8I9T - chains C1 and LC of the 55 polymer chains in the assembly; structure by electron microscopy, 3.60 A resolution.

== Chain C1 ==
Molecule: 3341-nt RNA strand
Organism: Chaetomium thermophilum
Sequence (3341 nucleotides; numbered 1 to 3341; the number before each row is that of its first residue):
     1 GGUUGACCUCGGAUCAGGUAGGAGGACCCGCUGAACUUAAGCAUAUCAAU
    51 AAGCGGAGGAAAAGAAACCAACAGGGAUUGCCCUAGUAACGGCGAGUGAA
   101 GCGGCAACAGCUCAAAUUUGAAAGCUGGCUUCGGCCCGCGUUGUAAUUUG
   151 GAGAGGAUGCUUUGGGCGAGGCUCCUUCUGAGUUCCCUGGAACGGGACGC
   201 CACAGAGGGUGAGAGCCCCGUAUAGUUGGAAGCCAAGCCUGUGUAAAGCU
   251 CCUUCGACGAGUCGAGUAGUUUGGGAAUGCUGCUCAAAAUGGGAGGUAAA
   301 UUUCUUCUAAAGCUAAAUACCGGCCAGAGACCGAUAGCGCACAAGUAGAG
   351 UGAUCGAAAGAUGAAAAGCACUUUGAAAAGAGGGUUAAAUAGCACGUGAA
   401 AUUGUUGAAAGGGAAGCGCUUGUGACCAGACUUGCGCCCGGCGGAUCAUC
   451 CGGUGUUCUCACCGGUGCACUCCGCCGGGCUCAGGCCAGCAUCGGUUCUG
   501 GCGGGGGGAUAAAGGCCCAGGGAAUGUGGCUCCUCCGGGAGUGUUAUAGC
   551 CCUGGGUGUAAUACCCUCGCCGGGACCGAGGACCGCGCUCUGCAAGGAUG
   601 CUGGCGUAAUGGUCACCAGCGACCCGUCUUGAAACACGGACCAAGGAGUC
   651 AAGGUUUUGCGCGAGUGUUUGGGUGUAAAACCCGCACGCGUAAUGAAAGU
   701 GAACGUAGGUGAGAGCUUCGGCGCAUCAUCGACCGAUCCUGAUGUAUUCG
   751 GAUGGAUUUGAGUAGGAGCGUUAAGCCUUGGACCCGAAAGAUGGUGAACU
   801 AUGCUUGGAUAGGGUGAAGCCAGAGGAAACUCUGGUGGAGGCUCGCAGCG
   851 GUUCUGACGUGCAAAUCGAUCGUCAAAUCUGAGCAUGGGGGCGAAAGACU
   901 AAUCGAACCAUCUAGUAGCUGGUUACCGCCGAAGUUUCCCUCAGGAUAGC
   951 AGUGUCGACCUUCAGUUUUAUGAGGUAAAGCGAAUGAUUAGGGACUCGGG
  1001 GGCGAUUUUUAGCCUUCAUCCAUUCUCAAACUUUAAAUAUGUAAGAAGCC
  1051 CUUGUUACUUAACUGAACGUGGGCAUUCGAAUGUAUCGACACUAGUGGGC
  1101 CAUUUUUGGUAAGCAGAACUGGCGAUGCGGGAUGAACCGAACGCGGGGUU
  1151 AAGGUGCCGGAGUGGACGCUCAUCAGACACCACAAAAGGCGUUAGUACAU
  1201 CUUGACAGCAGGACGGUGGCCAUGGAAGUCGGAAUCCGCUAAGGACUGUG
  1251 UAACAACUCACCUGCCGAAUGUACUAGCCCUGAAAAUGGAUGGCGCUCAA
  1301 GCGUCCCACCCAUACCCCGCCCUCAGGGUAGAAACGAUGCCCUGAGGAGU
  1351 AGGCGGCCGUGGAGGUCAGUGACGAAGCCUAGGGCGUGAGCCCGGGUCGA
  1401 ACGGCCUCUAGUGCAGAUCUUGGUGGUAGUAGCAAAUACUUCAAUGAGAA
  1451 CUUGAAGGACCGAAGUGGGGAAAGGUUCCAUGUGAACAGCGGUUGGACAU
  1501 GGGUUAGUCGAUCCUAAGCCAUAGGGAAGUUCCGUUUCAAAGGGGCACUC
  1551 GUGCCCCGUGUGGCGAAAGGGAAGCCGGUUAAUAUUCCGGCACCUGGAUG
  1601 UGGGUUUUGCGCGGCAACGCAACUGAACGCGGAGACGACGGCGGGGGCCC
  1651 CGGGCAGAGUUCUCUUUUCUUCUUAACGGUCUAUCACCCUGGAAACAGUU
  1701 UGUCUGGAGAUAGGGUUUAAUGGCCGGAAGAGCCCGACACUUCUGUCGGG
  1751 UCCGGUGCGCUCUCGACGUCCCUUGAAAAUCCGCGGGAGGGAAUAAUUCU
  1801 CACGCCAGGUCGUACUCAUAACCGCAGCAGGUCCCCAAGGUGAACAGCCU
  1851 CUGGUUGAUAGAACAAUGUAGAUAAGGGAAGUCGGCAAAAUAGAUCCGUA
  1901 ACUUCGGGAAAAGGAUUGGCUCUAAGGGUUGGGCACGUUGGGCUUUGGGC
  1951 GGACGCCCUGGGAGCAGAGGGCCUCUAGCCGGGCAACCGGCCGGCGGCCC
  2001 UCAGCACCCGGGGUUGAAGCCCUUAGCAGGCUUCGGCCGUCCGGCGUGCG
  2051 GUUAACAACCAACUUAGAACUGGUACGGACAGGGGGAAUCUGACUGUCUA
  2101 AUUAAAACAUAGCAUUGCGAUGGCCAGAAAGUGGUGUUGACGCAAUGUGA
  2151 UUUCUGCCCAGUGCUCUGAAUGUCAAAGUGAAGAAAUUCAACCAAGCGCG
  2201 GGUAAACGGCGGGAGUAACUAUGACUCUCUUAAGGUAGCCAAAUGCCUCG
  2251 UCAUCUAAUUAGUGACGCGCAUGAAUGGAUUAACGAGAUUCCCACUGUCC
  2301 CUAUCUACUAUCUAGCGAAACCACAGCCAAGGGAACGGGCUUGGCAAAAU
  2351 CAGCGGGGAAAGAAGACCCUGUUGAGCUUGACUCUAGUUUGACAUUGUGA
  2401 AAAGACAUAGGAGGUGUAGAAUAGGUGGGAGCUUCGGCGCCAGUGAAAUA
  2451 CCACUACUCCUAUUGUUUUUUUACUUAUUCAAUGAAGCGGGGCUGGACUU
  2501 GCGUCCAACUUCUGGAGUUAAGGUCCUUCGCGGGCCGACCCGGGUUGAAG
  2551 ACAUUGUCAGGUGGGGAGUUUGGCUGGGGCGGCACAUCUGUUAAACCAUA
  2601 ACGCAGGUGUCCUAAGGGGGGCUCAUGGAGAACAGAAAUCUCCAGUAGAA
  2651 CAAAAGGGUAAAAGUCCCCUUGAUUUUGAUUUUCAGUGUGAAUACAAACC
  2701 AUGAAAGUGUGGCCUAUCGAUCCUUUAGUCCCUCGAAAUUUGAGGCUAGA
  2751 GGUGCCAGAAAAGUUACCACAGGGAUAACUGGCUUGUGGCGGCCAAGCGU
  2801 UCAUAGCGACGUCGCUUUUUGAUCCUUCGAUGUCGGCUCUUCCUAUCAUA
  2851 CCGAAGCAGAAUUCGGUAAGCGUUGGAUUGUUCACCCACUAAUAGGGAAC
  2901 GUGAGCUGGGUUUAGACCGUCGUGAGACAGGUUAGUUUUACCCUACUGAU
  2951 GAACUCGUCGCAAUGGUAAUUCAGCUUAGUACGAGAGGAACCGCUGAUUC
  3001 AGAUAAUUGGUUUUUGCGGUUGUCCGACCGGGCAGUGCCGCGAAGCUACC
  3051 AUCUGCUGGAUAAUGGCUGAACGCCUCUAAGUCAGAAUCCAUGCCAGAAC
  3101 GCGACGAUACUACCCGCACGUUGUAGACGUAUAAGAAUAGGCUCCGGCCU
  3151 CGUAUCCUAGCAGGCGAUUCCUCCGCCGGCCUCGAAGUGGCCGUCGGUAA
  3201 UUCGCGUAUUGCAAUUUAGACACGCGCGGGAUCAAAUCCUUUGCAGACGA
  3251 CUUAGAUGUGCGAAAGGGUCCUGUAAGCAGUAGAGUAGCCUUGUUGUUAC
  3301 GAUCUGCUGAGGGUAAGCCCUCCUUCGCCUAGAUUUCCCAG
Unresolved in the structure: 1-2, 800-905, 987-1028, 1438-1854, 1887-2083, 2093-2283, 2359-2362, 2485-2545, 2571-2721, 2753-2756, 2822-2828, 2904-2914, 2937-2940, 3110-3111, 3121-3123, 3215-3217, 3338-3341

== Chain LC ==
Name: 60S ribosomal protein L4-like protein
Organism: Chaetomium thermophilum
UniProt: G0SFC3 (G0SFC3_CHATD); residue numbers follow UniProt; this construct covers 1-365
Sequence (365 residues; each row starts with the number of its first residue):
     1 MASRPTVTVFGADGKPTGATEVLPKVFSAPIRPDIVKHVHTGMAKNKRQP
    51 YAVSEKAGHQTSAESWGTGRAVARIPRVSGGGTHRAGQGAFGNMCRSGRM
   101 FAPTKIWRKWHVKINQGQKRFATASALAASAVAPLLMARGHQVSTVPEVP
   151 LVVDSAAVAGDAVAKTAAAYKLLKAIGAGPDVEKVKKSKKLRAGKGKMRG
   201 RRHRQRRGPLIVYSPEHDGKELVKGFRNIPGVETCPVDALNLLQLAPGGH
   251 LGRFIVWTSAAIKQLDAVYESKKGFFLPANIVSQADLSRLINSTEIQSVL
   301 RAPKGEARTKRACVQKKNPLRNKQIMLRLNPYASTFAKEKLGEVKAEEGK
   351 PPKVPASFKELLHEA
Unresolved in the structure: 1-3

== Chain C1 / chain LC interface ==
Contacting residue pairs (274; chain C1 residue first):
  A202(C1) - Thr166(LC)  base contact
  A202(C1) - Asn228(LC)  hydrogen bond to the base
  C203(C1) - Ala164(LC)  sugar contact
  C203(C1) - Lys165(LC)  salt bridge to the phosphate
  C203(C1) - Thr166(LC)  phosphate contact
  C203(C1) - Lys224(LC)  base contact
  A204(C1) - Arg227(LC)  salt bridge to the phosphate
  A204(C1) - Asn228(LC)  phosphate contact
  G205(C1) - Lys186(LC)  base contact
  G205(C1) - Asn228(LC)  hydrogen bond to the sugar
  G205(C1) - Pro230(LC)  base contact
  G208(C1) - Arg202(LC)  salt bridge to the phosphate
  A328(C1) - Gln49(LC)  base contact
  G329(C1) - Gln49(LC)  sugar contact
  G329(C1) - Tyr51(LC)  base contact
  G329(C1) - Arg199(LC)  phosphate contact
  A330(C1) - Ala44(LC)  hydrogen bond to the base
  A330(C1) - Lys45(LC)  base contact
  A330(C1) - Arg48(LC)  base contact
  A330(C1) - Gln49(LC)  hydrogen bond to the phosphate
  A330(C1) - Arg201(LC)  sugar contact
  C331(C1) - Tyr51(LC)  sugar contact
  C331(C1) - Arg199(LC)  salt bridge to the phosphate
  C331(C1) - Arg201(LC)  salt bridge to the phosphate
  C332(C1) - Arg199(LC)  salt bridge to the phosphate
  G333(C1) - Lys195(LC)  phosphate contact
  G333(C1) - Met198(LC)  base contact
  G333(C1) - Arg199(LC)  salt bridge to the phosphate
  U335(C1) - Arg96(LC)  hydrogen bond to the sugar
  A336(C1) - Arg96(LC)  phosphate contact
  A336(C1) - Ser97(LC)  hydrogen bond to the phosphate
  C338(C1) - Val53(LC)  phosphate contact
  C338(C1) - Ser54(LC)  hydrogen bond to the phosphate
  C338(C1) - Ala57(LC)  phosphate contact
  C338(C1) - Gln60(LC)  hydrogen bond to the sugar
  G339(C1) - Ala57(LC)  phosphate contact
  G339(C1) - Gly58(LC)  hydrogen bond to the phosphate
  G339(C1) - Gln60(LC)  phosphate contact
  A347(C1) - Thr83(LC)  hydrogen bond to the base
  G348(C1) - Gly82(LC)  hydrogen bond to the sugar
  G348(C1) - Thr83(LC)  hydrogen bond to the base
  A349(C1) - Gly82(LC)  sugar contact
  C355(C1) - Ser62(LC)  phosphate contact
  C355(C1) - Ser79(LC)  hydrogen bond to the sugar
  G356(C1) - Thr61(LC)  phosphate contact
  G356(C1) - Ser62(LC)  hydrogen bond to the phosphate
  G356(C1) - Thr83(LC)  sugar contact
  G356(C1) - Arg85(LC)  phosphate contact
  A357(C1) - Thr83(LC)  sugar contact
  A357(C1) - His84(LC)  sugar contact
  A357(C1) - Arg85(LC)  salt bridge to the phosphate
  A358(C1) - Arg96(LC)  salt bridge to the phosphate
  A359(C1) - Arg96(LC)  salt bridge to the phosphate
  G494(C1) - Gln315(LC)  hydrogen bond to the sugar
  G494(C1) - Lys317(LC)  phosphate contact
  G495(C1) - Gln315(LC)  hydrogen bond to the sugar
  G495(C1) - Lys316(LC)  phosphate contact
  G495(C1) - Lys317(LC)  phosphate contact
  G495(C1) - Arg321(LC)  salt bridge to the phosphate
  G495(C1) - Asn322(LC)  phosphate contact
  U496(C1) - Asn318(LC)  phosphate contact
  U496(C1) - Arg321(LC)  salt bridge to the phosphate
  U497(C1) - Arg321(LC)  hydrogen bond to the base
  G503(C1) - Glu343(LC)  base contact
  G504(C1) - Gly342(LC)  hydrogen bond to the base
  G504(C1) - Glu343(LC)  hydrogen bond to the sugar
  G505(C1) - Glu343(LC)  sugar contact
  G505(C1) - Val344(LC)  hydrogen bond to the sugar
  G505(C1) - Lys345(LC)  salt bridge to the phosphate
  G506(C1) - Lys345(LC)  salt bridge to the phosphate
  G506(C1) - Ala346(LC)  hydrogen bond to the phosphate
  A509(C1) - Val354(LC)  phosphate contact
  A509(C1) - Phe358(LC)  sugar contact
  A509(C1) - Lys359(LC)  base contact
  A509(C1) - Leu362(LC)  base contact
  A509(C1) - His363(LC)  hydrogen bond to the base
  U510(C1) - Pro351(LC)  base contact
  U510(C1) - Val354(LC)  phosphate contact
  U559(C1) - Glu348(LC)  hydrogen bond to the base
  U559(C1) - Gly349(LC)  hydrogen bond to the base
  U559(C1) - Lys350(LC)  phosphate contact
  U559(C1) - Pro351(LC)  sugar contact
  C568(C1) - Phe336(LC)  phosphate contact
  C568(C1) - Gly342(LC)  sugar contact
  G580(C1) - Arg311(LC)  hydrogen bond to the sugar
  C584(C1) - Lys310(LC)  sugar contact
  G585(C1) - Arg328(LC)  base contact
  C586(C1) - Arg328(LC)  hydrogen bond to the base
  G587(C1) - Gln324(LC)  base contact
  G587(C1) - Arg328(LC)  sugar contact
  C588(C1) - Gln324(LC)  hydrogen bond to the sugar
  C588(C1) - Leu327(LC)  sugar contact
  U589(C1) - Lys323(LC)  base contact
  U589(C1) - Gln324(LC)  base contact
  U589(C1) - Leu327(LC)  base contact
  A594(C1) - Gln324(LC)  sugar contact
  A595(C1) - Lys317(LC)  salt bridge to the phosphate
  A595(C1) - Asn322(LC)  hydrogen bond to the phosphate
  A595(C1) - Gln324(LC)  sugar contact
  A595(C1) - Arg328(LC)  phosphate contact
  G596(C1) - Lys310(LC)  hydrogen bond to the base
  G596(C1) - Ala312(LC)  hydrogen bond to the sugar
  G596(C1) - Val314(LC)  sugar contact
  G596(C1) - Lys317(LC)  salt bridge to the phosphate
  G597(C1) - Arg311(LC)  hydrogen bond to the base
  G597(C1) - Val314(LC)  hydrogen bond to the base
  G597(C1) - Gln315(LC)  sugar contact
  G645(C1) - Met94(LC)  hydrogen bond to the base
  G646(C1) - Asn93(LC)  sugar contact
  A647(C1) - Asn93(LC)  hydrogen bond to the sugar
  A647(C1) - Phe101(LC)  sugar contact
  G648(C1) - Phe101(LC)  sugar contact
  U649(C1) - Phe101(LC)  sugar contact
  U649(C1) - Ala102(LC)  base contact
  C650(C1) - Arg108(LC)  phosphate contact
  A651(C1) - Trp107(LC)  sugar contact
  A651(C1) - Arg108(LC)  phosphate contact
  A651(C1) - Lys109(LC)  hydrogen bond to the phosphate
  C660(C1) - Arg32(LC)  hydrogen bond to the phosphate
  C660(C1) - Asp34(LC)  sugar contact
  C660(C1) - Ile35(LC)  sugar contact
  C660(C1) - Gln118(LC)  hydrogen bond to the sugar
  G661(C1) - Arg32(LC)  salt bridge to the phosphate
  G661(C1) - Ile35(LC)  sugar contact
  G661(C1) - Gln118(LC)  sugar contact
  G667(C1) - Lys113(LC)  hydrogen bond to the sugar
  U668(C1) - Gln116(LC)  hydrogen bond to the phosphate
  U668(C1) - Lys119(LC)  hydrogen bond to the base
  U669(C1) - Lys113(LC)  base contact
  U669(C1) - Ile114(LC)  hydrogen bond to the base
  U676(C1) - Tyr213(LC)  hydrogen bond to the base
  U676(C1) - Val223(LC)  base contact
  U676(C1) - Thr234(LC)  hydrogen bond to the base
  U676(C1) - Cys235(LC)  base contact
  U676(C1) - Pro236(LC)  base contact
  A678(C1) - Gln49(LC)  base contact
  A679(C1) - Lys47(LC)  sugar contact
  A679(C1) - Leu243(LC)  sugar contact
  A680(C1) - Met43(LC)  sugar contact
  A680(C1) - Asn46(LC)  phosphate contact
  A680(C1) - Ala239(LC)  sugar contact
  A680(C1) - Leu240(LC)  hydrogen bond to the sugar
  A680(C1) - Asn241(LC)  sugar contact
  C681(C1) - Lys119(LC)  phosphate contact
  C681(C1) - Asp238(LC)  hydrogen bond to the sugar
  C681(C1) - Ala239(LC)  sugar contact
  C681(C1) - Leu240(LC)  sugar contact
  C681(C1) - Lys272(LC)  hydrogen bond to the phosphate
  C682(C1) - Gln116(LC)  hydrogen bond to the phosphate
  C682(C1) - Arg120(LC)  salt bridge to the phosphate
  C682(C1) - Lys272(LC)  salt bridge to the phosphate
  C683(C1) - Gln116(LC)  phosphate contact
  C683(C1) - Arg120(LC)  salt bridge to the phosphate
  C683(C1) - Lys272(LC)  phosphate contact
  C683(C1) - Lys273(LC)  hydrogen bond to the phosphate
  G770(C1) - Lys113(LC)  sugar contact
  G770(C1) - Asn115(LC)  hydrogen bond to the sugar
  G770(C1) - Gln118(LC)  base contact
  U771(C1) - His38(LC)  hydrogen bond to the sugar
  U771(C1) - Lys113(LC)  sugar contact
  U771(C1) - Asn115(LC)  sugar contact
  U772(C1) - His38(LC)  hydrogen bond to the sugar
  U772(C1) - Lys109(LC)  phosphate contact
  U772(C1) - Val112(LC)  phosphate contact
  A773(C1) - Lys45(LC)  salt bridge to the phosphate
  G781(C1) - Ala102(LC)  base contact
  G781(C1) - Pro103(LC)  base contact
  G781(C1) - Lys105(LC)  hydrogen bond to the base
  C783(C1) - Phe101(LC)  sugar contact
  C784(C1) - Asn93(LC)  hydrogen bond to the sugar
  C784(C1) - Met94(LC)  sugar contact
  C784(C1) - Phe101(LC)  sugar contact
  C785(C1) - Arg74(LC)  hydrogen bond to the sugar
  C785(C1) - Ile75(LC)  phosphate contact
  C785(C1) - Pro76(LC)  phosphate contact
  C785(C1) - Met94(LC)  sugar contact
  C785(C1) - Arg99(LC)  salt bridge to the phosphate
  G786(C1) - Ser65(LC)  phosphate contact
  G786(C1) - Arg74(LC)  sugar contact
  G786(C1) - Pro76(LC)  phosphate contact
  A787(C1) - Ser65(LC)  phosphate contact
  A910(C1) - Ser62(LC)  hydrogen bond to the phosphate
  A910(C1) - Glu64(LC)  phosphate contact
  A914(C1) - His59(LC)  salt bridge to the phosphate
  A914(C1) - Arg99(LC)  hydrogen bond to the base
  A914(C1) - Pro103(LC)  base contact
  U920(C1) - Arg74(LC)  hydrogen bond to the base
  G1328(C1) - Lys304(LC)  phosphate contact
  G1328(C1) - Gly305(LC)  phosphate contact
  G1328(C1) - Glu306(LC)  hydrogen bond to the sugar
  G1328(C1) - Ala307(LC)  hydrogen bond to the base
  U1329(C1) - Pro303(LC)  phosphate contact
  U1329(C1) - Lys304(LC)  hydrogen bond to the phosphate
  U1329(C1) - Gly305(LC)  phosphate contact
  U1329(C1) - Glu306(LC)  sugar contact
  U1329(C1) - Ala307(LC)  sugar contact
  A1330(C1) - Leu287(LC)  base contact
  A1330(C1) - Ile291(LC)  sugar contact
  A1330(C1) - Asn292(LC)  hydrogen bond to the sugar
  A1330(C1) - Gln297(LC)  hydrogen bond to the sugar
  G1331(C1) - Asn292(LC)  sugar contact
  G1331(C1) - Ser293(LC)  base contact
  G1331(C1) - Thr294(LC)  base contact
  G1331(C1) - Gln297(LC)  hydrogen bond to the sugar
  A1332(C1) - Asn292(LC)  sugar contact
  A1334(C1) - Ala307(LC)  phosphate contact
  A1334(C1) - Arg308(LC)  phosphate contact
  C1341(C1) - Arg308(LC)  sugar contact
  C1341(C1) - Thr309(LC)  hydrogen bond to the sugar
  C1342(C1) - Thr309(LC)  sugar contact
  C1342(C1) - Arg311(LC)  phosphate contact
  U1343(C1) - Arg311(LC)  salt bridge to the phosphate
  G1361(C1) - Lys195(LC)  phosphate contact
  G1362(C1) - Gly194(LC)  phosphate contact
  G1362(C1) - Lys195(LC)  hydrogen bond to the phosphate
  G1362(C1) - Arg201(LC)  phosphate contact
  A1363(C1) - Arg192(LC)  salt bridge to the phosphate
  A1363(C1) - Gly196(LC)  phosphate contact
  A1363(C1) - Arg201(LC)  salt bridge to the phosphate
  G1364(C1) - Arg192(LC)  salt bridge to the phosphate
  G1364(C1) - Arg204(LC)  salt bridge to the phosphate
  G1364(C1) - Gly248(LC)  hydrogen bond to the base
  G1364(C1) - His250(LC)  base contact
  G1365(C1) - Arg139(LC)  hydrogen bond to the phosphate
  G1365(C1) - Arg204(LC)  hydrogen bond to the base
  G1365(C1) - Arg207(LC)  salt bridge to the phosphate
  G1365(C1) - Gly248(LC)  sugar contact
  G1365(C1) - His250(LC)  hydrogen bond to the sugar
  U1366(C1) - Arg139(LC)  salt bridge to the phosphate
  U1366(C1) - Arg204(LC)  hydrogen bond to the base
  U1366(C1) - Gln205(LC)  phosphate contact
  U1366(C1) - Arg206(LC)  salt bridge to the phosphate
  U1366(C1) - Arg207(LC)  hydrogen bond to the phosphate
  C1367(C1) - Gly140(LC)  phosphate contact
  C1367(C1) - Arg206(LC)  phosphate contact
  A1368(C1) - Gln142(LC)  hydrogen bond to the base
  G1369(C1) - Lys190(LC)  salt bridge to the phosphate
  U1370(C1) - Lys190(LC)  base contact
  G1371(C1) - Lys190(LC)  base contact
  A1401(C1) - Leu191(LC)  base contact
  A1401(C1) - Lys197(LC)  sugar contact
  C1402(C1) - Leu191(LC)  hydrogen bond to the base
  C1402(C1) - Arg192(LC)  phosphate contact
  C1402(C1) - Ala193(LC)  phosphate contact
  C1402(C1) - Gly194(LC)  hydrogen bond to the phosphate
  C1402(C1) - Lys197(LC)  salt bridge to the phosphate
  G1403(C1) - Ala193(LC)  phosphate contact
  C1406(C1) - His250(LC)  hydrogen bond to the base
  U1407(C1) - Lys37(LC)  hydrogen bond to the phosphate
  C1408(C1) - Lys37(LC)  salt bridge to the phosphate
  C1408(C1) - Thr41(LC)  sugar contact
  C1408(C1) - Lys45(LC)  phosphate contact
  U1409(C1) - Lys45(LC)  salt bridge to the phosphate
  G1411(C1) - Tyr51(LC)  hydrogen bond to the phosphate
  G1411(C1) - Val53(LC)  base contact
  G1411(C1) - Met100(LC)  sugar contact
  G1411(C1) - Arg108(LC)  salt bridge to the phosphate
  A1417(C1) - Met94(LC)  base contact
  U1418(C1) - Arg70(LC)  base contact
  U1418(C1) - Ala71(LC)  base contact
  U1418(C1) - Val72(LC)  base contact
  U1418(C1) - Ala73(LC)  phosphate contact
  U1418(C1) - Arg74(LC)  salt bridge to the phosphate
  C1419(C1) - Ala73(LC)  phosphate contact
  C1419(C1) - Met94(LC)  base contact
  U1420(C1) - Arg77(LC)  salt bridge to the phosphate
  U1420(C1) - Gly89(LC)  phosphate contact
  U1420(C1) - Met94(LC)  sugar contact
  U1420(C1) - Cys95(LC)  sugar contact
  U1420(C1) - Arg96(LC)  hydrogen bond to the sugar
  U1421(C1) - Gln88(LC)  hydrogen bond to the phosphate
  U1421(C1) - Arg96(LC)  sugar contact
  G1422(C1) - His84(LC)  salt bridge to the phosphate
  G1422(C1) - Gln88(LC)  phosphate contact
Other interface residues (no listed pair), chain C1 (122 interface residues in all): G569, C570, A579, G659, C662, G663, G684, G1327, C1340, A1410
Other interface residues (no listed pair), chain LC (161 interface residues in all): Pro50, Gly80, Gly81, Gly87, Phe91, Gly98, Thr104, Gly117, Tyr170, Lys184, Pro247, Phe276, Pro278, Ser288, Cys313, Ser334, Pro352

== Summary ==
122 residues of chain C1 face 161 of chain LC across their interface, with 79 hydrogen bonds and 39 salt
bridges. Polar contacts include A202(C1)-Asn228(LC), A330(C1)-Ala44(LC) and A347(C1)-Thr83(LC).
Chain C1 is a 3341-nt RNA strand and chain LC is 60S ribosomal protein L4-like protein, both from Chaetomium
thermophilum; the structure, Cryo-EM structure of a Chaetomium thermophilum pre-60S ribosomal subunit - State
Dbp10-1, was determined by electron microscopy, deposited together with 8I9P, 8I9V, 8I9W, 8I9X, 8I9Y, 8I9Z and
8IA0.
